7NUN - chains 1 and 2 of the 5 polymer chains in the assembly; structure by electron microscopy, 3.60 A resolution.

[Chain 1]
Protein: Genome polyprotein
Organism: Human rhinovirus 14
Notes: EC 3.4.22.29, 3.6.1.15, 3.4.22.28, 2.7.7.48
UniProtKB: P03303 (POLG_HRV14); residues -3 to 289 here correspond to UniProt positions 564-856 (UniProt number = residue number + 567)
Amino-acid sequence (293 residues; row label = number of the first residue in the row; numbers below 1 keep their minus sign (Ala-3 is residue -3)):
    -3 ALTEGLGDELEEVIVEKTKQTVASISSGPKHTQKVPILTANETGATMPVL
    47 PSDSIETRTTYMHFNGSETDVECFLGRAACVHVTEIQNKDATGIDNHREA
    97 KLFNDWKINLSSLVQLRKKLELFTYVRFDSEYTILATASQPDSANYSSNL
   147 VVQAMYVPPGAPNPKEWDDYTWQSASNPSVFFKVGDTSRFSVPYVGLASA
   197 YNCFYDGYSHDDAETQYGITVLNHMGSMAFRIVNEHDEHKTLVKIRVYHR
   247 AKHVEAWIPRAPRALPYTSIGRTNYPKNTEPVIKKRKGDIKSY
Unresolved in the structure: -3 to 16
Swiss-Prot annotation at these positions:
  - region: Ala-3 to Thr17 (Amphipathic alpha-helix)
  - site: Tyr289 (Cleavage)

[Chain 2]
Protein: Genome polyprotein
Organism: Human rhinovirus 14
Notes: EC 3.4.22.29, 3.6.1.15, 3.4.22.28, 2.7.7.48
UniProtKB: P03303 (POLG_HRV14); residues 1-262 here correspond to UniProt positions 70-331 (UniProt number = residue number + 69)
Amino-acid sequence (262 residues; row label = number of the first residue in the row):
     1 SPNVEACGYSDRVQQITLGNSTITTQEAANAVVCYAEWPEYLPDVDASDV
    51 NKTSKPDTSVCRFYTLDSKTWTTGSKGWCWKLPDALKDMGVFGQNMFFHS
   101 LGRSGYTVHVQCNATKFHSGCLLVVVIPEHQLASHEGGNVSVKYTFTHPG
   151 ERGIDLSSANEVGGPVKDVIYNMNGTLLGNLLIFPHQFINLRTNNTATIV
   201 IPYINSVPIDSMTRHNNVSLMVIPIAPLTVPTGATPSLPITVTIAPMCTE
   251 FSGIRSKSIVPQ
Unresolved in the structure: 1-6
Swiss-Prot annotation at these positions:
  - site: Gln262 (Cleavage)

[Chain 1 / chain 2 interface]
Residue-residue contacts (98):
  Asn37(1) with Phe188(2)
  Glu38(1) with Gln187(2); Phe188(2), hydrogen bond (backbone-backbone); Asn190(2), hydrogen bond; Thr193(2), hydrogen bond; Asn194(2)
  Thr39(1) with Asn30(2); Val32(2); Gln187(2)
  Gly40(1) with His186(2)
  Thr120(1) with Glu129(2)
  Tyr121(1) with Glu129(2), hydrogen bond; Ile204(2); Asn205(2), hydrogen bond (side chain-backbone); Ser206(2)
  Ala194(1) with Ser206(2); Val207(2), hydrophobic
  Ser195(1) with Ser206(2), hydrogen bond (backbone-backbone)
  Ala196(1) with Ser206(2)
  Asn198(1) with Ser206(2), hydrogen bond
  Phe200(1) with Glu129(2); Gln131(2)
  Tyr201(1) with Glu129(2); Gln131(2), hydrogen bond (backbone-side chain); His215(2), hydrogen bond
  Asp202(1) with Lys81(2), salt bridge; Glu129(2); His130(2); Thr147(2); His215(2); Asn216(2), hydrogen bond (backbone-backbone)
  Gly203(1) with Arg214(2)
  Tyr204(1) with Val142(2), hydrogen bond (side chain-backbone); Lys143(2), hydrogen bond (side chain-backbone); Tyr144(2), hydrogen bond (side chain-backbone); Thr147(2), hydrogen bond; His148(2); Arg214(2), hydrogen bond (backbone-backbone); His215(2)
  Ser205(1) with Arg214(2)
  His206(1) with Arg214(2)
  Asp207(1) with Thr213(2), hydrogen bond; Arg214(2), hydrogen bond (side chain-backbone); Ile259(2); Pro261(2)
  Asp208(1) with Tyr144(2); Pro261(2)
  Ala209(1) with Lys143(2); Pro261(2)
  Glu210(1) with Lys143(2)
  Tyr213(1) with His130(2); Gln131(2); Leu132(2), hydrogen bond (side chain-backbone); Val142(2); Thr147(2)
  Gly214(1) with Gln131(2)
  Ile254(1) with Tyr35(2), hydrophobic; Pro128(2), hydrophobic; Ile204(2), hydrophobic
  Pro255(1) with Ile183(2), hydrophobic; Phe184(2)
  Arg256(1) with Thr176(2); Ile183(2); Phe184(2)
  Ala257(1) with Thr176(2); Asn180(2); Ile183(2); Phe184(2)
  Pro258(1) with Thr176(2)
  Arg259(1) with Asn174(2), hydrogen bond (side chain-backbone); Gly175(2)
  Ala260(1) with Gly175(2), hydrogen bond (backbone-backbone); Leu177(2), hydrophobic
  Leu261(1) with Tyr171(2), hydrophobic; Gly175(2), hydrogen bond (backbone-backbone)
  Thr264(1) with Gly138(2), hydrogen bond (side chain-backbone)
  Ser265(1) with Gly138(2), hydrogen bond (side chain-backbone); Asn139(2)
  Gly267(1) with Gln131(2), hydrogen bond (backbone-side chain)
  Arg268(1) with Asn139(2), hydrogen bond (side chain-backbone); Val140(2); Ser141(2)
  Thr269(1) with Gln131(2), hydrogen bond (side chain-backbone); Leu132(2), hydrogen bond (side chain-backbone); Ala133(2); Asn174(2)
  Asn270(1) with Ala133(2); Ser134(2), hydrogen bond (side chain-backbone); Gly137(2); Gly138(2); Val140(2), hydrogen bond (side chain-backbone)
  Tyr271(1) with Gly137(2); Val166(2); Asp168(2); Tyr171(2); Gly175(2)
  Val278(1) with Leu177(2), hydrophobic
  Ile279(1) with Leu177(2), hydrophobic
Interface residues without a listed pair, chain 1 (43 interface residues in all): Thr211, Glu276, Pro277
Interface residues without a listed pair, chain 2 (52 interface residues in all): Ala29, Leu181, Asp210, Ser219, Val260

[Summary]
43 residues of chain 1 and 52 residues of chain 2 are in contact, with 29 hydrogen bonds and 1 salt bridge.
Among the polar pairs are Asp202(1)-Lys81(2), Glu38(1)-Asn190(2) and Glu38(1)-Thr193(2).
Chain 1 is Genome polyprotein and chain 2 is Genome polyprotein, both from Human rhinovirus 14; the structure,
Rhinovirus 14 ICAM-1 virion-like particle at pH 6.2, was determined by electron microscopy together with 7BG6,
7BG7, 7NUL, 7NUM, 7NUO and 7NUQ from the same study.
